Entry 8DF9 (X-ray diffraction, 3.24 A resolution); this record covers chains A and U of the 8 polymer chains in the assembly.

== Chain A ==
Name: Topoisomerase V
From: Methanopyrus kandleri
Reference sequence: Q977W1 (Q977W1_9EURY); numbering as in UniProt (aligned over 1-854)
Chain sequence (854 residues; each row starts with the number of its first residue):
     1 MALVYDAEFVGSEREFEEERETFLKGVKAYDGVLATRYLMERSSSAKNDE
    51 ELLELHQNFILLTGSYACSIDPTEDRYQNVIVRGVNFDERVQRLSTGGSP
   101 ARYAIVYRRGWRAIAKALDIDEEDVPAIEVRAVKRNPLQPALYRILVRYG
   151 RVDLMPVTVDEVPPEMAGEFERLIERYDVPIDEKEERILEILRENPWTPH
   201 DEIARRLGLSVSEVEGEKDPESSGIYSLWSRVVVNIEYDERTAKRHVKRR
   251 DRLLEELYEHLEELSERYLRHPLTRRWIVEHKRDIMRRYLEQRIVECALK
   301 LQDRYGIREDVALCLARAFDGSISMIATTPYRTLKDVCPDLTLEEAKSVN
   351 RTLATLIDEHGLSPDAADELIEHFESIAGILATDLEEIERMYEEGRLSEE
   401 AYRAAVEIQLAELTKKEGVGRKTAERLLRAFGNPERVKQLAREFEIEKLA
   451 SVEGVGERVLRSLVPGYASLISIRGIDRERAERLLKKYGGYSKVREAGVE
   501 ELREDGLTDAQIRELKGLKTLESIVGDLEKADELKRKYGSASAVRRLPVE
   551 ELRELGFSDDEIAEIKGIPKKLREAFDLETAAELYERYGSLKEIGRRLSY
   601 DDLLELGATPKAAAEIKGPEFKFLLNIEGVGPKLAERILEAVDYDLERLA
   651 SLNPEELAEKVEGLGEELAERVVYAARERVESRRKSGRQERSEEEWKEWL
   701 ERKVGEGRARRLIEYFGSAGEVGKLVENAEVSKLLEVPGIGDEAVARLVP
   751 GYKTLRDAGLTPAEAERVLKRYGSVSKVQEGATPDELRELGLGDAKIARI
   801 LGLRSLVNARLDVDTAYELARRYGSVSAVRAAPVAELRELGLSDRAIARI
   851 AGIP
Disordered / not traced: 1, 618-689
Sequence notes: engineered mutation Ala809 (Lys in Q977W1), Ala820 (Lys in Q977W1), Ala831 (Lys in Q977W1), Ala835 (Lys in Q977W1), Ala846 (Lys in Q977W1), Ala851 (Lys in Q977W1)
Metal / ion sites: Mg2+ site 1: Thr414, Lys416 (shared with 1 residue of chain T); Mg2+ site 2: Ala450 (shared with 1 residue of chain S); Mg2+ site 3: Ile471, Ile473, Ile476 (shared with 1 residue of chain T)
Reported in the primary citation:
  - catalytic residues: Arg108 (proposed by the authors, not directly observed)
  - mutagenesis - R37A, R83A, R109A, A132I, K134A, K134A/R135A, R288A/R293A: decreased catalytic activity
  - mutagenesis - K47A, H56A, R135A, R288A, Y289A, R293A: unchanged catalytic activity
  - mutagenesis - R108A, R108A/R109A, K134E/R135E, R288E/R293E, R288E/L290P/R293E, L290P: abolished catalytic activity
  - catalytic residues: Arg131, Arg144 (citing earlier work)

== Chain U ==
Molecule: 17-nt DNA strand
Sequence (17 nucleotides; each row starts with the number of its first residue):
     2 GCCTGCACGAAGTAAGC

== How chain A and chain U interact ==
Pairs across the interface (18; chain A residue first):
  Gly517(A) - DT5(U)  phosphate contact
  Gly517(A) - DG6(U)  phosphate contact
  Leu518(A) - DG6(U)  phosphate contact
  Lys519(A) - DG6(U)  hydrogen bond to the phosphate
  Lys519(A) - DC7(U)  phosphate contact
  Thr520(A) - DT5(U)  sugar contact
  Thr520(A) - DG6(U)  hydrogen bond to the phosphate
  Ser540(A) - DC4(U)  hydrogen bond to the phosphate
  Ser540(A) - DT5(U)  hydrogen bond to the phosphate
  Ala541(A) - DT5(U)  hydrogen bond to the phosphate
  Ser542(A) - DC4(U)  hydrogen bond to the phosphate
  Ser542(A) - DT5(U)  hydrogen bond to the phosphate
  Glu615(A) - DT14(U)  phosphate contact
  Trp699(A) - DC9(U)  hydrogen bond to the phosphate
  Arg702(A) - DA8(U)  salt bridge to the phosphate
  Lys703(A) - DA8(U)  salt bridge to the phosphate
  Arg747(A) - DA8(U)  salt bridge to the phosphate
  Ser825(A) - DG2(U)  hydrogen bond to the phosphate
Also at the interface, not in a pair above, chain A (17 interface residues in all): Arg513, Lys571, Val826, Ser827

== Summary ==
Chain A and chain U form an interface of 17 and 8 residues respectively; the contacts include 9 hydrogen bonds
and 3 salt bridges. Among the polar pairs are Lys519(A)-DG6(U), Thr520(A)-DG6(U) and Ser540(A)-DC4(U). From
the paper: catalytic residues Arg108(A), Arg131(A) and Arg144(A); R37A, R83A and R109A of chain A, among
others, reduce catalytic activity; 19 substitutions were tested in all.
Here chain A is Topoisomerase V (Methanopyrus kandleri) and chain U is a 17-nt DNA strand. Entry 8DF9
(Structure of M. kandleri topoisomerase V in complex with DNA. 38 base pair asymmetric DNA complex) was
determined by X-ray diffraction (same publication as 8DF7, 8DF8 and 8DFB).
